Entry 6HBK (electron microscopy, 3.80 A resolution); this record covers chains g and Z of the 33 polymer chains in the assembly.

Chain g:
Molecule: Echovirus 18 capsid protein 2
Source organism: Echovirus E18
UniProt: Q8V635 (Q8V635_9ENTO); residues 3001-3239 here correspond to UniProt positions 330-568 (UniProt number = residue number - 2671)
Chain sequence (239 residues; row label = number of the first residue in the row):
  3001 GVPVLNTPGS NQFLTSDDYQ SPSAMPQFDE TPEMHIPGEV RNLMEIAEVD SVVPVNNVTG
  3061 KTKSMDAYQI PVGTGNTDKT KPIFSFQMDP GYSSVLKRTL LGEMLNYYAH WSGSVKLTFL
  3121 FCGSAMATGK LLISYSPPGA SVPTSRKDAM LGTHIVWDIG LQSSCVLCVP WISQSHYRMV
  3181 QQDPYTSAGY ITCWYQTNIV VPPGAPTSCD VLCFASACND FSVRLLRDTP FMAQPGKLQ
Not modelled in the structure: 3074-3077, 3176-3186, 3234-3239
Disulfides: C3168-C3218

Chain Z:
Molecule: Echovirus 18 capsid protein 3
Source organism: Echovirus E18
UniProt: Q8V635 (Q8V635_9ENTO); residues 2001-2259 here correspond to UniProt positions 70-328 (UniProt number = residue number - 1931)
Chain sequence (259 residues; numbered 2001 to 2259; the number before each row is that of its first residue):
  2001 SPSAEECGYS DRVRSMTLGN STITTQESAN VVVGYGEWPS YLSDREATAE DQPTQPDVAT
  2061 CRFYTLESVQ WEKTSPGWWW KFPEALKNMG LFGQNMHYHY LGRAGYTIHV QCNASKFHQG
  2121 CLLVVCVPEA EMGCADTDTT FPATELTTED TPHVFTSDSI TGKKVQAAVC NAGMGVGVGN
  2181 LTIFPHQWIN LRTNNSATIV IPYINSVPMD NMFRHYNFTL MIIPFAPLNF TDGATAYVPI
  2241 TVTIAPMYAE YNGLRLAST
Not modelled in the structure: 2001-2012, 2027-2029, 2044-2047, 2258-2259

Chain g / chain Z interface:
Contacting residue pairs - 63 pairs, chain g then chain Z:
  K3079(g) with S2068(Z), hydrogen bond
  T3128(g) with N2113(Z); A2114(Z)
  G3129(g) with N2113(Z)
  K3130(g) with Q2111(Z); N2113(Z); T2241(Z)
  R3146(g) with T2065(Z), hydrogen bond (side chain-backbone); L2066(Z), hydrogen bond (side chain-backbone); E2067(Z)
  M3150(g) with R2062(Z), hydrogen bond (backbone-side chain); Y2064(Z), hydrophobic; T2065(Z); M2089(Z), hydrophobic
  L3151(g) with R2062(Z); Y2064(Z), hydrophobic; M2089(Z); G2090(Z)
  G3152(g) with N2020(Z); R2062(Z), hydrogen bond (backbone-side chain)
  T3153(g) with N2020(Z)
  H3154(g) with N2020(Z), hydrogen bond (backbone-backbone); S2021(Z); T2022(Z), hydrogen bond (backbone-backbone); R2062(Z), hydrogen bond; F2063(Z)
  I3155(g) with T2022(Z)
  V3156(g) with T2022(Z), hydrogen bond (backbone-backbone); I2023(Z); T2024(Z), hydrogen bond (backbone-backbone); T2065(Z)
  D3158(g) with T2024(Z)
  L3161(g) with V2013(Z), hydrophobic; T2024(Z); T2025(Z); Q2026(Z)
  Q3162(g) with T2024(Z), hydrogen bond
  Q3196(g) with T2065(Z); L2066(Z), hydrogen bond (side chain-backbone); S2068(Z), hydrogen bond (backbone-side chain); T2241(Z)
  T3197(g) with S2068(Z); N2113(Z), hydrogen bond; P2239(Z); T2241(Z)
  N3198(g) with Q2070(Z); Y2237(Z), hydrogen bond
  I3199(g) with T2235(Z)
  V3200(g) with N2113(Z); A2114(Z), hydrophobic; S2115(Z); H2118(Z); T2235(Z); P2239(Z)
  V3201(g) with H2118(Z); A2234(Z); T2235(Z)
  P3202(g) with S2115(Z); F2117(Z), hydrophobic
  P3203(g) with F2117(Z); T2231(Z); G2233(Z); A2234(Z)
Interface residues without a listed pair, chain g (26 interface residues in all): M3126, K3147, W3157
Interface residues without a listed pair, chain Z (33 interface residues in all): N2088, K2116

Summary:
Chain g and chain Z form an interface of 26 and 33 residues respectively, with 15 hydrogen bonds. Polar
contacts include K3079(g)-S2068(Z), R3146(g)-T2065(Z) and R3146(g)-L2066(Z).
Chain g is Echovirus 18 capsid protein 2 and chain Z is Echovirus 18 capsid protein 3, both from Echovirus
E18; the structure, Echovirus 18 Open particle without one pentamer, was determined by electron microscopy,
deposited together with 6HBG, 6HBH, 6HBJ, 6HBL and 6HHT.
